PDB entry 4TV9 | X-ray diffraction, 2.00 A resolution | chains D and E of the 6 polymer chains in the assembly

== Chain D ==
Molecule: Tubulin beta-2B chain
Source organism: Bos taurus
UniProtKB: Q6B856 (TBB2B_BOVIN); the author numbering skips numbers that UniProt does not, so the offset changes along the chain: 1-42 = UniProt 1-42; 45-360 = UniProt 43-358; 369-455 = UniProt 359-445
Amino-acid sequence (445 residues; row label = number of the first residue in the row; note: 10 numbers in that range are skipped by the numbering (no residue carries them; nothing is unmodelled there)):
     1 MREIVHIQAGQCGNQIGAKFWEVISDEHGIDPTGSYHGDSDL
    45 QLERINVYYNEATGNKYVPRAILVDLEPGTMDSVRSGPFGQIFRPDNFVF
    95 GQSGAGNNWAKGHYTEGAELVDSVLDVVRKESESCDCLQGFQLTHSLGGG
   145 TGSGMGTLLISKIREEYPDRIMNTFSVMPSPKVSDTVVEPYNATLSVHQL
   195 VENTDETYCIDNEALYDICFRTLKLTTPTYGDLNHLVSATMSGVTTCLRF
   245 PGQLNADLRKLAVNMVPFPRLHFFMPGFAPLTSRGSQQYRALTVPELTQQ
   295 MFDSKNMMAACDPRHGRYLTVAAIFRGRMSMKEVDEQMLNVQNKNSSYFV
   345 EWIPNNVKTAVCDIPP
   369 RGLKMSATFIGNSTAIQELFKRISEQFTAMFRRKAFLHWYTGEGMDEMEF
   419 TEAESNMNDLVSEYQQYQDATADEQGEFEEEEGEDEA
Not modelled in the structure: 276-285, 442-455
Bound ions: Mg2+: Gln11 (together with GDP)
Small-molecule neighbours:
  - pm060184 (3H4; (1Z,4S,6Z)-1-[(N-{(2Z,4Z,6E,8S)-8-[(2S)-5-methoxy-6-oxo-3,6-dihydro-2H-pyran-2-yl]-6-methylnona-2,4,6-trienoyl}-3-methy l-L-valyl)amino]octa-1,6-dien-4-yl carbamate): Gly100, Asn101, Asn102, Lys105, Pro173, Ser174, Pro175, Ser178, Asp179, Thr180, Val181, Val182, Glu183, Pro184, Gln394, Met398, Phe404, Trp407, Tyr408
  - GDP (guanosine-5'-diphosphate): Gly10, Gln11, Cys12, Gln15, Ile16, Ala99, Asn101, Ser140, Gly142, Gly143, Gly144, Thr145, Gly146, Ser147, Val171, Pro173, Val177, Ser178, Glu183, Asn206, Leu209, Tyr224, Leu227, Asn228, Val231
UniProt features mapped onto this chain:
  - motif: Met1 to Ile4 (MREI motif)
  - binding site (GTP): Gln11, Glu71, Ser140, Gly144, Thr145, Gly146, Asn206, Asn228
  - binding site (Mg(2+)): Glu71
  - modified residue: Ser40 (Phosphoserine), Thr57 (Phosphothreonine), Lys60 (N6-acetyllysine), Ser174 (Phosphoserine), Thr287 (Phosphothreonine), Thr292 (Phosphothreonine), Arg320 (Omega-N-methylarginine), Glu448 (5-glutamyl polyglutamate)
  - cross-link (Glycyl lysine isopeptide (Lys-Gly)): Lys60 (interchain with G-Cter in ubiquitin), Lys326 (interchain with G-Cter in ubiquitin)
Reported in the primary citation:
  - binding site for pm060184: Asn101, Asn102, Lys105, Val181, Val182, Phe404, Tyr408

== Chain E ==
Molecule: Stathmin-4
Source organism: Rattus norvegicus
Notes: fragment: stathmin-like domain
UniProtKB: P63043 (STMN4_RAT); residues 5-145 here correspond to UniProt positions 49-189 (UniProt number = residue number + 44)
Amino-acid sequence (143 residues; row label = number of the first residue in the row):
     3 MADMEVIELNKCTSGQSFEVILKPPSFDGVPEFNASLPRRRDPSLEEIQK
    53 KLEAAEERRKYQEAELLKHLAEKREHEREVIQKAIEENNNFIKMAKEKLA
   103 QKMESNKENREAHLAAMLERLQEKDKHAEEVRKNKELKEEASR
Not modelled in the structure: 3-5, 29-43, 143-145
Construct notes: expression tag (3-4)
UniProt features mapped onto this chain:
  - modified residue: Ser46 (Phosphoserine)

== Chain D / chain E interface ==
Residue-residue contacts (25):
  Tyr108(D) - His129(E)  hydrogen bond
  Tyr108(D) - Val133(E)  hydrophobic
  Tyr108(D) - Arg134(E)  hydrogen bond (backbone-side chain)
  Ala112(D) - Arg134(E)
  Ser155(D) - Leu123(E)
  Ser155(D) - Lys126(E)
  Lys156(D) - Asp127(E)  salt bridge
  Arg158(D) - Leu123(E)
  Glu159(D) - Leu120(E)
  Glu159(D) - Leu123(E)
  Glu159(D) - Asp127(E)
  Pro162(D) - Met119(E)
  Asp163(D) - Arg112(E)
  Gln193(D) - Lys126(E)  hydrogen bond
  Asn197(D) - Leu123(E)
  Asn197(D) - Lys126(E)
  Thr409(D) - Lys140(E)
  Gly410(D) - Lys137(E)
  Glu411(D) - Val133(E)
  Glu411(D) - Lys137(E)  salt bridge
  Gly412(D) - Val133(E)
  Gly412(D) - Asn136(E)
  Gly412(D) - Lys137(E)
  Met413(D) - Val133(E)
  Glu417(D) - His129(E)  salt bridge
Also at the interface, not in a pair above, chain D (17 interface residues in all): Thr109
Also at the interface, not in a pair above, chain E (14 interface residues in all): Leu116, Ala130

== In short ==
The interface between chain D and chain E involves 17 residues on one side and 14 on the other, with 3
hydrogen bonds and 3 salt bridges. Polar contacts include Lys156(D)-Asp127(E), Glu411(D)-Lys137(E) and
Glu417(D)-His129(E). Bound to chain D: GDP and pm060184. The paper reports a binding site for pm060184 at
Asn101(D), Asn102(D) and Lys105(D) among others.
Chain D is Tubulin beta-2B chain (Bos taurus) and chain E is Stathmin-4 (Rattus norvegicus); the structure,
Tubulin-PM060184 complex, was determined by X-ray diffraction together with 4TUY and 4TV8 from the same study.
